PDB entry 3QW6 | X-ray diffraction, 1.60 A resolution | chains A and B

[Chain A]
Molecule: Botulinum neurotoxin type A
Source organism: Clostridium botulinum
Notes: EC 3.4.24.69; fragment: light chain
Reference sequence: A5HZZ9 (BXA1_CLOBH); residue numbers follow UniProt; this construct covers 1-424
Amino-acid sequence (430 residues; row label = number of the first residue in the row):
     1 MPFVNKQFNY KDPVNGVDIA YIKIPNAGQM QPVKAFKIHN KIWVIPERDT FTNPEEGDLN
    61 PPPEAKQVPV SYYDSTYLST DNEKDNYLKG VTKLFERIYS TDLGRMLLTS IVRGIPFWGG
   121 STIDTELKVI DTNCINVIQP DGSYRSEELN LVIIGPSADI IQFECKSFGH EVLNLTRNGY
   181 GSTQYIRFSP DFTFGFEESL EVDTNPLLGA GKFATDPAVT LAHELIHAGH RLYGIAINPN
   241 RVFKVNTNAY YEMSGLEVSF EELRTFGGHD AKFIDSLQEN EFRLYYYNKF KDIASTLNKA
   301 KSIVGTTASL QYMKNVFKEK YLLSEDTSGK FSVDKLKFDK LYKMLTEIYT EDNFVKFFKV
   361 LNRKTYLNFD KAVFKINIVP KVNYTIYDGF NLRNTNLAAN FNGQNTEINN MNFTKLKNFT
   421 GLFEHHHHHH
Disordered / not traced: 1, 424-430
Construct notes: expression tag (425-430)
Metal / ion sites: Zn2+: His223, His227, Glu262 (shared with Arg196(B) of chain B)

[Chain B]
Molecule: inhibitory peptide RYGC
Amino-acid sequence (5 residues; numbered 196 to 200; the number before each row is that of its first residue):
   196 RYGCX
Modified residues: NH2 (amino group) at position 200
Metal / ion sites: Zn2+: Arg196 (shared with His223(A), His227(A), Glu262(A) of chain A)

[Chain A / chain B interface]
Residue-residue contacts (22):
  Gln162(A) with Arg196(B)
  Phe163(A) with Arg196(B)
  Glu164(A) with Arg196(B), salt bridge
  Phe194(A) with Tyr197(B), hydrophobic
  Thr215(A) with Tyr197(B), hydrogen bond
  His223(A) with Arg196(B), hydrogen bond (side chain-backbone)
  Glu224(A) with Arg196(B), hydrogen bond (side chain-backbone)
  His227(A) with Arg196(B), hydrogen bond (side chain-backbone)
  Tyr251(A) with NH2_200(B)
  Glu262(A) with Arg196(B), hydrogen bond (side chain-backbone)
  Arg363(A) with Tyr197(B), hydrogen bond (side chain-backbone)
  Tyr366(A) with Arg196(B), hydrogen bond (side chain-backbone); Tyr197(B), hydrogen bond (side chain-backbone); Gly198(B), hydrogen bond (side chain-backbone)
  Asn368(A) with Cys199(B); NH2_200(B), hydrogen bond (backbone-backbone)
  Phe369(A) with Cys199(B)
  Asp370(A) with Tyr197(B); Gly198(B); Cys199(B), hydrogen bond (backbone-backbone); NH2_200(B), hydrogen bond (side chain-backbone)
  Phe423(A) with Cys199(B)

[Overview]
Chain A and chain B form an interface of 16 and 5 residues respectively; the contacts include 12 hydrogen
bonds and 1 salt bridge. Polar pairs include Glu164(A)-Arg196(B), Thr215(A)-Tyr197(B) and His223(A)-Arg196(B).
The Zn2+ site is built by His223(A), His227(A), Glu262(A) and Arg196(B).
Here chain A is Botulinum neurotoxin type A (Clostridium botulinum) and chain B is inhibitory peptide RYGC.
Entry 3QW6 (Crystal structure of the protease domain of Botulinum Neurotoxin Serotype A with a peptide
inhibitor RYGC) was determined by X-ray diffraction (same publication as 3QW5 and 3QW8).
